PDB entry 6UJO | X-ray diffraction, 2.25 A resolution | chains A and C of the 3 polymer chains in the assembly

[Chain A]
Molecule: MHC class I antigen
Source organism: Homo sapiens
Reference sequence: U5YJP1 (U5YJP1_HUMAN); residues 1-275 here correspond to UniProt positions 25-299 (UniProt number = residue number + 24)
Amino-acid sequence (276 residues; numbered 0 to 275; the number before each row is that of its first residue; numbering starts at 0):
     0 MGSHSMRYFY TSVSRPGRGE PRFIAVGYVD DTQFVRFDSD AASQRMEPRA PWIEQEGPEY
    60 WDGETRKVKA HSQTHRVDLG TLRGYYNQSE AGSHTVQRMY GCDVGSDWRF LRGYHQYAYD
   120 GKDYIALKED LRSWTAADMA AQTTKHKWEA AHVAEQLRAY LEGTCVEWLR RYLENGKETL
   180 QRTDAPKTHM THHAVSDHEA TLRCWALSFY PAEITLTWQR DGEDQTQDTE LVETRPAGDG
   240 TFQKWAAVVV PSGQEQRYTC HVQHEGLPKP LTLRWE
Disordered / not traced: 0
Differences from the reference sequence: initiating methionine (0)
Disulfide bonds: Cys101-Cys164, Cys203-Cys259

[Chain C]
Molecule: Protein-cysteine N-palmitoyltransferase HHAT
Notes: fragment: Neoantigen peptide
Reference sequence: Q5VTY9 (HHAT_HUMAN); residues 1-9 here correspond to UniProt positions 68-76 (UniProt number = residue number + 67)
Amino-acid sequence (9 residues; numbered 1 to 9; the number before each row is that of its first residue):
     1 KQWLVWLFL
Differences from the reference sequence: engineered mutation Phe8 (Leu75 in Q5VTY9)

[Interface between chain A and chain C]
Contacting residue pairs (49):
  Met5(A) - Lys1(C)
  Tyr7(A) - Lys1(C)  hydrogen bond (side chain-backbone)
  Tyr7(A) - Gln2(C)
  Tyr9(A) - Gln2(C)  hydrogen bond
  Met45(A) - Gln2(C)
  Glu63(A) - Lys1(C)
  Glu63(A) - Gln2(C)  hydrogen bond
  Lys66(A) - Lys1(C)
  Lys66(A) - Gln2(C)  hydrogen bond (side chain-backbone)
  Lys66(A) - Leu4(C)
  Val67(A) - Gln2(C)
  Ala69(A) - Val5(C)
  Ala69(A) - Trp6(C)  hydrophobic
  His70(A) - Gln2(C)
  His70(A) - Trp3(C)  hydrogen bond (side chain-backbone)
  His70(A) - Val5(C)
  Gln72(A) - Trp6(C)
  Thr73(A) - Trp6(C)
  Thr73(A) - Leu7(C)
  Thr73(A) - Phe8(C)
  Val76(A) - Phe8(C)  hydrophobic
  Asp77(A) - Phe8(C)
  Asp77(A) - Leu9(C)  hydrogen bond (side chain-backbone)
  Thr80(A) - Leu9(C)
  Leu81(A) - Leu9(C)  hydrophobic
  Tyr84(A) - Leu9(C)  hydrogen bond (side chain-backbone)
  Arg97(A) - Trp3(C)
  Arg97(A) - Val5(C)
  Arg97(A) - Leu7(C)
  Tyr99(A) - Gln2(C)
  Tyr99(A) - Trp3(C)  hydrogen bond (side chain-backbone)
  His114(A) - Trp3(C)
  His114(A) - Leu7(C)
  Tyr116(A) - Leu9(C)  hydrophobic
  Tyr123(A) - Leu9(C)  hydrophobic
  Thr143(A) - Leu9(C)  hydrogen bond (side chain-backbone)
  Lys146(A) - Phe8(C)
  Lys146(A) - Leu9(C)  hydrogen bond (side chain-backbone)
  Trp147(A) - Leu7(C)
  Trp147(A) - Phe8(C)  hydrogen bond (side chain-backbone)
  Trp147(A) - Leu9(C)  hydrophobic
  Val152(A) - Leu7(C)  hydrophobic
  Leu156(A) - Trp3(C)  hydrophobic
  Tyr159(A) - Lys1(C)  hydrogen bond (side chain-backbone)
  Tyr159(A) - Gln2(C)
  Tyr159(A) - Trp3(C)  hydrophobic
  Thr163(A) - Lys1(C)
  Trp167(A) - Lys1(C)
  Tyr171(A) - Lys1(C)  hydrogen bond (side chain-backbone)
Other interface residues (no listed pair), chain A (33 interface residues in all): Tyr59, Ile124, Gln155

[Overview]
33 residues of chain A and 9 residues of chain C are in contact, with 13 hydrogen bonds. Polar contacts
include Tyr7(A)-Lys1(C), Tyr9(A)-Gln2(C) and Glu63(A)-Gln2(C).
Chain A is MHC class I antigen (Homo sapiens) and chain C is Protein-cysteine N-palmitoyltransferase HHAT; the
structure, HHAT L75F Neoantigen Peptide KQWLVWLFL Presented by HLA-A206, was determined by X-ray diffraction
(same publication as 6UJQ, 6UK2 and 6UK4).
